4NNW - chains O and P of the 28 polymer chains in the assembly; structure by X-ray diffraction, 2.60 A resolution.

Chain O:
Name: Proteasome subunit alpha type-2
From: Saccharomyces cerevisiae S288c
UniProt: P23639 (PSA2_YEAST); numbering as in UniProt (aligned over 1-250)
Sequence (250 residues; row label = number of the first residue in the row):
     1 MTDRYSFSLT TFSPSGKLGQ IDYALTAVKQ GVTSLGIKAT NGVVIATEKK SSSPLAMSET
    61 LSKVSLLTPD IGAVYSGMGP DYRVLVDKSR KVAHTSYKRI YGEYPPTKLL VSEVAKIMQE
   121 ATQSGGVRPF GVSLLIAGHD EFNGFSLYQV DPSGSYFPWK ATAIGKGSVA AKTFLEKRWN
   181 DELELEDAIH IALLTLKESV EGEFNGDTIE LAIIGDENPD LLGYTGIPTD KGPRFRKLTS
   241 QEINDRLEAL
Swiss-Prot annotation at these positions:
  - cross-link: Lys-108 (Glycyl lysine isopeptide (Lys-Gly) (interchain with G-Cter in ubiquitin))

Chain P:
Name: Proteasome subunit alpha type-3
From: Saccharomyces cerevisiae S288c
UniProt: P23638 (PSA3_YEAST); residues 0-257 here correspond to UniProt positions 1-258 (UniProt number = residue number + 1)
Sequence (258 residues; numbered 0 to 257; the number before each row is that of its first residue; numbering starts at 0):
     0 MGSRRYDSRT TIFSPEGRLY QVEYALESIS HAGTAIGIMA SDGIVLAAER KVTSTLLEQD
    60 TSTEKLYKLN DKIAVAVAGL TADAEILINT ARIHAQNYLK TYNEDIPVEI LVRRLSDIKQ
   120 GYTQHGGLRP FGVSFIYAGY DDRYGYQLYT SNPSGNYTGW KAISVGANTS AAQTLLQMDY
   180 KDDMKVDDAI ELALKTLSKT TDSSALTYDR LEFATIRKGA NDGEVYQKIF KPQEIKDILV
   240 KTGITKKDED EEADEDMK
Not modelled in the structure: 0, 245-257
Swiss-Prot annotation at these positions:
  - cross-link (Glycyl lysine isopeptide (Lys-Gly)): Lys-99 (interchain with G-Cter in ubiquitin), Lys-198 (interchain with G-Cter in ubiquitin), Lys-230 (interchain with G-Cter in ubiquitin)

How chain O and chain P interact:
Contacting residue pairs (62):
  Arg-4(O) / Ser-2(P)  hydrogen bond (backbone-side chain)
  Tyr-5(O) / Ser-2(P)
  Tyr-5(O) / Tyr-5(P)
  Ser-6(O) / Gly-125(P)
  Ser-6(O) / Leu-127(P)
  Phe-7(O) / Ser-2(P)
  Phe-7(O) / Tyr-5(P)
  Phe-7(O) / Asp-6(P)
  Phe-7(O) / Gly-126(P)
  Ser-8(O) / Gly-126(P)  hydrogen bond (backbone-backbone)
  Ser-8(O) / Leu-127(P)
  Ser-8(O) / Arg-128(P)  hydrogen bond (side chain-backbone)
  Thr-10(O) / Arg-128(P)
  Thr-11(O) / Ser-7(P)
  Thr-11(O) / Gln-20(P)
  Phe-12(O) / Gln-20(P)  hydrogen bond (backbone-side chain)
  Phe-12(O) / Tyr-23(P)
  Phe-12(O) / Ala-24(P)  hydrophobic
  Phe-12(O) / Ser-27(P)
  Phe-12(O) / Arg-128(P)
  Phe-12(O) / Pro-129(P)
  Phe-12(O) / Gly-131(P)
  Ser-13(O) / Tyr-23(P)
  Pro-14(O) / Tyr-23(P)  hydrophobic
  Pro-14(O) / Glu-26(P)
  Ser-15(O) / Glu-26(P)
  Ser-15(O) / His-30(P)
  Gly-16(O) / Tyr-23(P)
  Gly-16(O) / Ser-27(P)  hydrogen bond (backbone-side chain)
  Leu-18(O) / Leu-79(P)  hydrophobic
  Leu-18(O) / Arg-128(P)
  Lys-38(O) / Glu-57(P)  salt bridge
  Ser-112(O) / Glu-84(P)  hydrogen bond
  Gln-119(O) / Ala-81(P)
  Gln-119(O) / Asp-82(P)  hydrogen bond
  Gln-119(O) / Ile-85(P)
  Gln-119(O) / Arg-128(P)
  Thr-122(O) / Arg-128(P)  hydrogen bond (backbone-side chain)
  Gln-123(O) / Tyr-121(P)
  Gln-123(O) / Leu-127(P)
  Gln-123(O) / Arg-128(P)  hydrogen bond (side chain-backbone)
  Gln-123(O) / Phe-130(P)
  Gly-125(O) / Leu-127(P)
  Ser-153(O) / Ala-81(P)
  Gly-154(O) / Ala-81(P)
  Ser-155(O) / Ala-81(P)
  Tyr-156(O) / Glu-84(P)  hydrogen bond
  Pro-158(O) / Leu-56(P)
  Pro-158(O) / Glu-57(P)  hydrogen bond (backbone-backbone)
  Pro-158(O) / Thr-60(P)
  Pro-158(O) / Ser-61(P)
  Trp-159(O) / Ser-53(P)
  Trp-159(O) / Leu-55(P)
  Trp-159(O) / Leu-56(P)
  Trp-159(O) / Glu-57(P)
  Lys-160(O) / Leu-55(P)  hydrogen bond (backbone-backbone)
  Lys-160(O) / Leu-56(P)
  Lys-160(O) / Glu-57(P)
  Ala-161(O) / Leu-55(P)
  Leu-175(O) / Leu-55(P)  hydrophobic
  Glu-176(O) / Thr-54(P)
  Glu-176(O) / Leu-55(P)
Other interface residues (no listed pair), chain O (36 interface residues in all): Lys-116, Glu-120, Ser-124, Tyr-148, Phe-157, Lys-172, Trp-179
Other interface residues (no listed pair), chain P (32 interface residues in all): Thr-9, Thr-80

Overview:
36 residues of chain O face 32 of chain P across their interface, with 12 hydrogen bonds and 1 salt bridge.
Among the polar pairs are Lys-38(O)/Glu-57(P), Arg-4(O)/Ser-2(P) and Ser-8(O)/Arg-128(P).
Here chain O is Proteasome subunit alpha type-2 and chain P is Proteasome subunit alpha type-3, both from
Saccharomyces cerevisiae S288c. Entry 4NNW (yCP in complex with Z-Leu-Leu-Leu-ketoaldehyde) was determined by
X-ray diffraction, deposited together with 4NNN, 4NO1, 4NO6, 4NO8 and 4NO9.
